Entry 1YKM (X-ray diffraction, 2.22 A resolution); this record covers chains I and J of the 12 polymer chains in the assembly.

Chain I:
Protein: Protocatechuate 3,4-dioxygenase alpha chain
Organism: Pseudomonas putida
Notes: EC 1.13.11.3
UniProtKB: P00436 (PCXA_PSEPU); numbering as in UniProt (aligned over 1-200)
Chain sequence (200 residues; each row starts with the number of its first residue):
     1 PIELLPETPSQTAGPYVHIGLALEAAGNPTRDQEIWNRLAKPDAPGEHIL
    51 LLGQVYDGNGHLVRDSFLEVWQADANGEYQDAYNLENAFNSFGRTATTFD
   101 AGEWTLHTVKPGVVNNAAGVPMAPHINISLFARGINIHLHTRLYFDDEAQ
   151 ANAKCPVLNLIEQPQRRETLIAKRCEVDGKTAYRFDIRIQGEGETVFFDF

Chain J:
Protein: Protocatechuate 3,4-dioxygenase beta chain
Organism: Pseudomonas putida
Notes: EC 1.13.11.3
UniProtKB: P00437 (PCXB_PSEPU); residues 301-538 here correspond to UniProt positions 1-238 (UniProt number = residue number - 300)
Chain sequence (238 residues; each row starts with the number of its first residue):
   301 PAQDNSRFVIRDRNWHPKALTPDYKTSIARSPRQALVSIPQSISETTGPN
   351 FSHLGFGAHDHDLLLNFNNGGLPIGERIIVAGRVVDQYGKPVPNTLVEMW
   401 QANAGGRERHKNDRYLAPLDPNFGGVGRCLTDSDGYYSFRTIKPGPYPWR
   451 NGPNDWRPAHIHFGISGPSIATKLITQLYFEGDPLIPMCPIVKSIANPEA
   501 VQQLIAKLDMNNANPMDCLAYRFDIVLRGQRKTHFENC
Sequence notes: engineered mutation Glu408 (Tyr108 in P00437); modified residue (429)
Modified positions: Cys429 (s,s-(2-hydroxyethyl)thiocysteine; CME)
Metal / ion sites: Fe ion: Tyr447, His460, His462

Interface between chain I and chain J:
Pairs across the interface - 166 pairs, chain I then chain J:
  Leu4(I) with Gln387(J); Tyr388(J), hydrophobic
  Leu5(I) with Asp386(J); Gln387(J), hydrogen bond (backbone-side chain)
  Pro6(I) with Trp315(J), hydrophobic; Gln503(J); Val526(J)
  Glu7(I) with Arg311(J), salt bridge; Trp315(J), hydrogen bond (backbone-side chain); His316(J), salt bridge; Gln387(J); Gln503(J), hydrogen bond (backbone-side chain); Val526(J); Arg528(J)
  Thr8(I) with His316(J); Leu474(J); Gln503(J); Leu504(J); Ile525(J); Val526(J), hydrogen bond (side chain-backbone)
  Pro9(I) with Trp315(J); His316(J); Thr476(J), hydrogen bond (backbone-side chain); Ile495(J), hydrophobic; Ala500(J); Gln503(J); Leu504(J)
  Ser10(I) with His316(J), hydrogen bond (backbone-side chain); Pro317(J); Leu474(J); Ile475(J), hydrogen bond (side chain-backbone)
  Gln11(I) with Ile475(J), hydrogen bond (backbone-backbone); Thr476(J); Gln477(J); Tyr479(J), hydrogen bond; Ile491(J); Val492(J); Ser494(J); Ile495(J); Leu504(J)
  Thr12(I) with Tyr324(J), hydrogen bond; Gln477(J), hydrogen bond (backbone-side chain); Ile491(J)
  Ala13(I) with Trp400(J); His462(J); Ile475(J), hydrophobic
  Tyr16(I) with Trp400(J); Glu408(J); His410(J); Asn412(J), hydrogen bond (side chain-backbone); Asp413(J)
  Val17(I) with Trp400(J)
  Ile19(I) with Trp400(J); Arg409(J); His410(J); Val426(J)
  Gly20(I) with Trp400(J); Val426(J)
  Leu21(I) with Glu398(J); Trp400(J), hydrophobic; Ile475(J), hydrophobic
  Ala26(I) with Lys411(J), hydrogen bond (backbone-side chain)
  Asn28(I) with Arg409(J), hydrogen bond (side chain-backbone)
  Arg31(I) with Asp360(J); Val426(J); Arg428(J)
  Gln33(I) with Leu354(J); Gly355(J), hydrogen bond (side chain-backbone); Arg428(J), hydrogen bond (backbone-side chain)
  Glu34(I) with Arg428(J), salt bridge
  Ile35(I) with Phe351(J), hydrophobic
  Asp57(I) with Ala329(J)
  Gly58(I) with Ala329(J), hydrogen bond (backbone-backbone)
  Asn59(I) with Ala329(J)
  Val63(I) with Arg330(J)
  Asp65(I) with Arg330(J), salt bridge
  Glu69(I) with Lys473(J), salt bridge
  Trp71(I) with Ser344(J), hydrogen bond (side chain-backbone); Thr347(J), hydrogen bond; Gly348(J); Pro349(J); Ile470(J), hydrophobic
  Glu78(I) with Pro301(J)
  Tyr79(I) with Pro301(J); Ala302(J), hydrogen bond (backbone-backbone); Ile343(J), hydrophobic; Ser344(J), hydrogen bond
  Asp81(I) with Pro301(J); Ala302(J); Gly348(J); Pro349(J); Asn350(J), hydrogen bond (backbone-backbone)
  Ala82(I) with His353(J)
  Tyr83(I) with Asn350(J), hydrogen bond (backbone-backbone); Phe351(J), hydrophobic; His353(J)
  Asn84(I) with His353(J)
  Phe92(I) with Pro349(J), hydrophobic; Phe351(J), hydrophobic
  Arg94(I) with Glu398(J), salt bridge; Lys473(J)
  Phe99(I) with Asn412(J)
  Asn115(I) with Ile343(J)
  Ala117(I) with Arg307(J); Glu536(J); Asn537(J), hydrogen bond (backbone-side chain)
  Ala118(I) with Asn537(J)
  Met122(I) with Ser342(J); Ser344(J)
  His125(I) with Ser344(J), hydrogen bond
  Asn127(I) with Ser344(J)
  Phe131(I) with Lys473(J); Ile475(J), hydrophobic
  Arg133(I) with Tyr324(J); Thr326(J); Arg330(J), hydrogen bond (backbone-side chain)
  Gly134(I) with Tyr324(J), hydrogen bond (backbone-side chain); Thr326(J); Ser327(J); Arg330(J)
  Ile135(I) with Arg330(J)
  Asn136(I) with Pro317(J); Lys318(J), hydrogen bond (side chain-backbone); Ala319(J); Thr321(J), hydrogen bond; Tyr324(J)
  Ile137(I) with Arg313(J); His316(J); Pro317(J)
  His138(I) with Lys473(J), hydrogen bond (side chain-backbone)
  Leu139(I) with Pro332(J), hydrophobic
  His140(I) with Arg311(J); Ile470(J)
  Arg142(I) with Ser342(J); Ser344(J); Glu345(J), salt bridge
  Val157(I) with Ile339(J), hydrophobic
  Leu160(I) with Ile339(J), hydrophobic; Pro340(J)
  Arg166(I) with Gln334(J)
  Ile189(I) with Arg330(J); Ser331(J); Pro332(J)
  Gln190(I) with Ile328(J), hydrogen bond (side chain-backbone); Ala329(J); Ser331(J), hydrogen bond (side chain-backbone); Arg333(J)
  Glu194(I) with Pro332(J); Arg333(J), hydrogen bond (side chain-backbone); Gln334(J), hydrogen bond (side chain-backbone)
  Val196(I) with Val337(J), hydrophobic
  Phe197(I) with Pro332(J), hydrophobic; Leu336(J); Val337(J), hydrogen bond (backbone-backbone)
  Phe198(I) with Val337(J); Ile339(J), hydrophobic
  Asp199(I) with Arg313(J), salt bridge; Leu336(J); Val337(J), hydrogen bond (backbone-backbone); Ser338(J); Ile339(J), hydrogen bond (backbone-backbone)
  Phe200(I) with Ile310(J); Ile339(J); Gln341(J), hydrogen bond (backbone-side chain); Glu345(J); Arg528(J), hydrogen bond (backbone-side chain)
Interface residues without a listed pair, chain I (73 interface residues in all): Gly14, His18, Leu23, Gly27, Pro29, Val114, Asn116, Ala132, Ile161
Interface residues without a listed pair, chain J (85 interface residues in all): Asp304, Val309, Ala335, Phe367, Val385, Gly389, Leu396, Gln401, Ala471, Asp524, Leu527

Summary:
Chain I and chain J form an interface of 73 and 85 residues respectively; the contacts include 39 hydrogen
bonds and 8 salt bridges. Among the polar pairs are Glu7(I)-Arg311(J), Glu7(I)-His316(J) and
Glu34(I)-Arg428(J). The Fe ion site is built by Tyr447(J), His460(J) and His462(J).
Here chain I is Protocatechuate 3,4-dioxygenase alpha chain and chain J is Protocatechuate 3,4-dioxygenase
beta chain, both from Pseudomonas putida. Entry 1YKM (Protocatechuate 3,4-Dioxygenase Y408E mutant) was
determined by X-ray diffraction, deposited together with 1YKK, 1YKL, 1YKN, 1YKO and 1YKP.
